PDB entry 6L2O | X-ray diffraction, 2.20 A resolution | chains A and C of the 3 polymer chains in the assembly

[Chain A]
Molecule: RE_R_Pab1 domain-containing protein
Organism: Pyrococcus abyssi (strain GE5 / Orsay)
UniProt: Q9V2B6 (Q9V2B6_PYRAB); residues 8-226 here = UniProt positions 8-226
Sequence (220 residues; row label = number of the first residue in the row):
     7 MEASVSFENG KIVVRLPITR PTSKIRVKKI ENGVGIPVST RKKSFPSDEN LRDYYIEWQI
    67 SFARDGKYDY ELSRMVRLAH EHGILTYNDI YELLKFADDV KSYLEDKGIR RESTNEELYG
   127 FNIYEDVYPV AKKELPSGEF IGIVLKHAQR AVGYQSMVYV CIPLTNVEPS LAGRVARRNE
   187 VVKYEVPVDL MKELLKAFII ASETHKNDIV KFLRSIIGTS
Unresolved in the structure: 224-226
Sequence notes: initiating methionine (7); engineered mutation Phe68 (Tyr in Q9V2B6), Ala154 (Lys in Q9V2B6)
What the authors report for this chain:
  - catalytic residues: Asp214 (citing earlier work)
  - binding site for the 23-nt DNA strand (chain C): Arg26, Pro27, Thr28, Lys30, Arg47, Lys48, Arg184
  - conformationally variable residues (loop rearrangement): Thr28
  - mutagenesis - P27G/Y68F, P27G/T28G/K154A, Y68F/K154A: decreased catalytic activity
  - mutagenesis - P27G/T28G/Y68F: abolished catalytic activity
  - mutagenesis - P27G/T28G/Y68F: decreased binding to sequence-specific dsDNA
  - mutagenesis - P27G/T28G/K154A: decreased binding to the sequence-specific probe
  - mutagenesis - P27G/T28G/K154A: decreased binding to the nonspecific probe
  - mutagenesis - Y68F, K154A: decreased catalytic activity (citing earlier work)

[Chain C]
Molecule: 23-nt DNA strand
Sequence (23 nucleotides; row label = number of the first residue in the row; numbers below 1 keep their minus sign (DC-11 is residue -11)):
   -11 CAGCAGTACT TAAAGTACTG CTG
Unresolved in the structure: -11 to -10, 11

[How chain A and chain C interact]
Residue-residue contacts (11):
  Met7(A) with DT-5(C), phosphate contact; DA-4(C), hydrogen bond to the phosphate
  Arg26(A) with DG-6(C), hydrogen bond to the phosphate; DT-5(C), salt bridge to the phosphate
  Thr28(A) with DG-6(C), base contact; DT-5(C), hydrogen bond to the base
  Ser29(A) with DT-5(C), phosphate contact; DA-4(C), phosphate contact
  Lys30(A) with DA-4(C), hydrogen bond to the phosphate
  Arg156(A) with DT-2(C), phosphate contact; DT-1(C), phosphate contact
Interface residues without a listed pair, chain A (7 interface residues in all): Gln155

[Summary]
The interface between chain A and chain C involves 7 residues on one side and 5 on the other; the contacts
include 4 hydrogen bonds and 1 salt bridge. Among the polar pairs are Thr28(A)-DT-5(C), Met7(A)-DA-4(C) and
Arg26(A)-DG-6(C). The paper reports the catalytic residue Asp214(A); P27G/Y68F, P27G/T28G/K154A and Y68F/K154A
of chain A, among others, reduce catalytic activity; 6 substitutions were tested in all.
Chain A is RE_R_Pab1 domain-containing protein (Pyrococcus abyssi (strain GE5 / Orsay)) and chain C is a 23-nt
DNA strand; the structure, Crystal structure of the R.PabI(Y68F-K154A)-dsDNA(GTAC-5bp-GTAC) complex, was
determined by X-ray diffraction together with 6L2N and 6M3L from the same study.
